5C53 - chains A and T of the 5 polymer chains in the assembly; structure by X-ray diffraction, 3.57 A resolution.

== Chain A ==
Molecule: DNA polymerase subunit gamma-1
Organism: Homo sapiens
Notes: EC 2.7.7.7
UniProt: P54098 (DPOG1_HUMAN); aligned to UniProt positions 25-1229 over residues 35-1239 (the alignment contains insertions or deletions, so no single offset holds)
Amino-acid sequence (1205 residues; row label = number of the first residue in the row):
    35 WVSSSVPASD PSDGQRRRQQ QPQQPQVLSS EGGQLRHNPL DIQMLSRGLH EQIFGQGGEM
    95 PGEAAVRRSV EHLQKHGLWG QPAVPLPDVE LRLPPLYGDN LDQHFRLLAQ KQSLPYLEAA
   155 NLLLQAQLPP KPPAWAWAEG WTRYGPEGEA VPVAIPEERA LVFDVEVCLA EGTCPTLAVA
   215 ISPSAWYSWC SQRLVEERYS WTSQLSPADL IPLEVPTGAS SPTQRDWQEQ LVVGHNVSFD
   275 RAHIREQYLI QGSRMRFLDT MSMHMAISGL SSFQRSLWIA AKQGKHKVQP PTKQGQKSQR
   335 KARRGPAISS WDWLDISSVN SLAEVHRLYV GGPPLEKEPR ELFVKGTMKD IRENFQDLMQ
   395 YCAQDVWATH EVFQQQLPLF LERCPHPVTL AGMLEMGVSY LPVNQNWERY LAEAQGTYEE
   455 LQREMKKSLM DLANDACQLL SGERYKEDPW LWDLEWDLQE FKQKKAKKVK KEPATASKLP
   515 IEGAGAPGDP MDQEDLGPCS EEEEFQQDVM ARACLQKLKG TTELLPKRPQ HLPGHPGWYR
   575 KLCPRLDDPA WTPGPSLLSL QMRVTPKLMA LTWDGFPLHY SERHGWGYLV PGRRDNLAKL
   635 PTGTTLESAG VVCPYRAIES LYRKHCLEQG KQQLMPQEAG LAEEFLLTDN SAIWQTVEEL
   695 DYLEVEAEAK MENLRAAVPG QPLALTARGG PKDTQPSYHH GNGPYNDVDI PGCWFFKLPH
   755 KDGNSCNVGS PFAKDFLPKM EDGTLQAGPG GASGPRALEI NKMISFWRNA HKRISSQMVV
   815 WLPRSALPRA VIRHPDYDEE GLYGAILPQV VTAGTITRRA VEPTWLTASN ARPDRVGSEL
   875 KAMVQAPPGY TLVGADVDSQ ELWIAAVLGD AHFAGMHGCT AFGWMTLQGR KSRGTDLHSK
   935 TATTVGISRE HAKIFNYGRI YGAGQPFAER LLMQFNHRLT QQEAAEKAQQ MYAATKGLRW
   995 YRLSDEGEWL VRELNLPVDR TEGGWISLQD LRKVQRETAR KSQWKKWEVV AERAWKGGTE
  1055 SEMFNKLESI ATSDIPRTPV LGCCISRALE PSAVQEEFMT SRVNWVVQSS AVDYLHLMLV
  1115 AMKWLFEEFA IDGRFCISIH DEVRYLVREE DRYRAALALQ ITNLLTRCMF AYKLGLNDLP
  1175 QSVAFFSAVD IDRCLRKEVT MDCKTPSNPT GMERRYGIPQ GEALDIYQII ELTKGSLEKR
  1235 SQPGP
Disordered / not traced: 35-77, 250-261, 317-340, 511-529, 624-629, 663-737, 993-1024, 1229-1239
Bound ions: Mg2+ site 1: Asp-890, Val-891, Asp-1135 (together with 4Y3); Mg2+ site 2: Asp-1135 (together with 4Y3)
Ligand contacts:
  - 4Y3 ([[(2S,5R)-5-(4-azanyl-5-fluoranyl-2-oxidanylidene-pyrimidin-1-yl)-1,3$l4-oxathiolan-2-yl]methoxy-oxidanyl-phosphoryl] phosphono hydrogen phosphate): Arg-853, Asp-890, Val-891, Asp-892, Ser-893, Gln-894, Glu-895, Lys-925, His-932, Arg-943, Lys-947, Ile-948, Tyr-951, Tyr-955, Asp-1135
  - 2',3'-dideoxycytidine-5'-monophosphate (DOC): Arg-853, Asn-864, Ile-1133, His-1134, Asp-1135
UniProt features mapped onto this chain:
  - binding site (a 2'-deoxyribonucleoside 5'-triphosphate): Val-901, Arg-953, Asp-1145
  - binding site (Mg(2+)): Val-901, Asp-1145

== Chain T ==
Molecule: 26-nt DNA strand
Sequence (26 nucleotides; row label = number of the first residue in the row):
     1 AGCGATACGG CACTGGCCCT CGTTTT

== Chain A / chain T interface ==
Residue-residue contacts (43; chain A residue first):
  Ser-305(A) / DT6(T)  phosphate contact
  Ser-305(A) / DA7(T)  phosphate contact
  Ser-306(A) / DA7(T)  hydrogen bond to the phosphate
  Arg-309(A) / DA7(T)  salt bridge to the phosphate
  Lys-496(A) / DT23(T)  salt bridge to the phosphate
  Lys-498(A) / DT23(T)  phosphate contact
  Lys-561(A) / DC21(T)  phosphate contact
  Lys-561(A) / DG22(T)  phosphate contact
  Ser-593(A) / DA12(T)  hydrogen bond to the phosphate
  Gln-595(A) / DA12(T)  sugar contact
  Met-596(A) / DA12(T)  phosphate contact
  Met-596(A) / DC13(T)  phosphate contact
  Arg-597(A) / DC13(T)  sugar contact
  Arg-802(A) / DG10(T)  phosphate contact
  Asn-803(A) / DG10(T)  sugar contact
  Lys-806(A) / DG10(T)  phosphate contact
  Arg-807(A) / DG9(T)  hydrogen bond to the sugar
  Thr-849(A) / DT6(T)  phosphate contact
  Thr-849(A) / DA7(T)  hydrogen bond to the phosphate
  Ile-850(A) / DT6(T)  hydrogen bond to the phosphate
  Val-855(A) / DC8(T)  sugar contact
  Pro-857(A) / DC8(T)  phosphate contact
  Pro-857(A) / DG9(T)  phosphate contact
  Thr-861(A) / DC8(T)  sugar contact
  Ile-948(A) / DG4(T)  base contact
  Tyr-951(A) / DG4(T)  base contact
  Gly-952(A) / DG4(T)  base contact
  Tyr-955(A) / DG4(T)  base contact
  Gly-956(A) / DG4(T)  phosphate contact
  Gly-958(A) / DG4(T)  hydrogen bond to the phosphate
  Phe-961(A) / DG4(T)  base contact
  Lys-1050(A) / DA1(T)  salt bridge to the phosphate
  Glu-1062(A) / DA1(T)  phosphate contact
  Glu-1091(A) / DG2(T)  base contact
  Met-1093(A) / DC3(T)  base contact
  Thr-1094(A) / DC3(T)  base contact
  Thr-1094(A) / DA5(T)  hydrogen bond to the phosphate
  Ser-1095(A) / DA5(T)  phosphate contact
  Ser-1095(A) / DT6(T)  hydrogen bond to the phosphate
  Asn-1098(A) / DG4(T)  base contact
  Asn-1098(A) / DA5(T)  sugar contact
  Asn-1098(A) / DT6(T)  sugar contact
  Gln-1102(A) / DT6(T)  sugar contact
Other interface residues (no listed pair), chain A (39 interface residues in all): Pro-560, Val-598, Arg-853, Glu-856, Ala-957
Other interface residues (no listed pair), chain T (16 interface residues in all): DC11

== In short ==
39 residues of chain A and 16 residues of chain T are in contact, with 8 hydrogen bonds and 3 salt bridges.
Among the polar pairs are Arg-807(A)/DG9(T), Ser-306(A)/DA7(T) and Ser-593(A)/DA12(T). Chain A binds compound
4Y3 and 2',3'-dideoxycytidine-5'-monophosphate.
Chain A is DNA polymerase subunit gamma-1 (Homo sapiens) and chain T is a 26-nt DNA strand; the structure,
Probing the Structural and Molecular Basis of Nucleotide Selectivity by Human Mitochondrial DNA Polymerase
gamma, was determined by X-ray diffraction together with 5C51 and 5C52 from the same study.
